PDB entry 6Z1P | electron microscopy, 3.70 A resolution | chains Ab and AU of the 99 polymer chains in the assembly

[Chain Ab]
Molecule: LSU rRNA_2
Organism: Tetrahymena thermophila (strain SB210)
Sequence (2314 nucleotides; row label = number of the first residue in the row; note: 6 numbers in that range are skipped by the numbering (no residue carries them; nothing is unmodelled there); a row labelled like 1317A-1317G holds insertion residues (1317A, then the next letters in order)):
   279 UAGUAAAUUU CAAUAAGUUU UUGAAAUUGA AAAAUAGAGA UCUACCUCUA AAACUUGUAA
   339 AGUUUAAAUU CAAUAGAAAA CAGUACCGCG AGGGAAAGGU GAAAAGAUUU UAUAAUAUCU
   399 UAAAAGAACC UGAAAUUUAG UGCUAAAUAC AGUUAAAGCU UUAUUGUUUU AACGUACCUU
   459 UUGCAUAAUG GGCUAGCGAG UUUAUAUAAU UAGCGAGUAA UUUAAAUUUU AUAAAAUUAC
   519 GAAUCGAUAG AAUAAAUAGU UAAUUAUAUA AGACCCGAAG CUAAGUGAUC UAAUUAUGAU
   579 UAGAUUAAGG GUAUUUAUAC CUGAGGAUCG AACUCUUAAA UGUUGCAAAA UUUUGGGAUA
   639 AAUUGUAAUU AGGGGUGAAA GGCUUAUCAA ACUUAGUUAU AGCUGGUUUU CCACGAAACC
   699 UAUUUAAGUA GGGUGUUAUU UUUUAUAAUA AUUAGGUUUA AAUAACUAUA UCUAUAAUUA
   759 AUUUGUUAAU UAUAAAAUUA GUAUAUAAUA AUUAGUUAUU AUUAGAUAAU AACCAGACUA
   819 UUAGCGCUAA GGUUUAUAGU CAAGAGAGAA ACAGCUCAGA UUAAACAAUA AGGUCUUUAA
   879 AAAUAAAUAA UUAUGGAGAU UAUUUUUGUU AAUACUAAUA AGAUGUAGGC UUGGAAGCAG
   939 CCAUCAUUUU AAAAAAGCGU AAAAGCUUAA UAUUAGAUAA AUUAAUGUUA AAAAUUAAUU
   999 GAUACUUAAA UAAUCAUAGA UGAAGAGAGA AUAAUUUUUA UUUACCGAAU UGAUAAAUCG
  1059 AAAGAUGGUA GUGGAACGUU UUGUAUAAAA AAAUAAAAUU GUGAAAUUUU AUAUUUUAUC
  1119 AAUAUUGAUA AUGCUAGCAU GAGUAGUAGA CAUAAUGUGA GAAUCAUUAU CGCCUGAUAU
  1179 ACAAGGGUUA CUAAAUUUGA UAAUCUUAUU UAGUGUAAGU CGAUUUCUAA GAUAUAAAAG
  1239 UAUAUUGUUA UCAAUGAAUA UAAAAUAUAA AAUAUCUAAU AAACUACUUU UUAUAUUAUA
  1299 UAAAAUUUUU UAUAAUAUA
1317A-1317G UUUAAUA
  1324 GGUGGUUUAG UGACUGGAAA UGUUUAUAUU UUAUUAAAUC GUACUAACUC UAACACAAGU
  1384 GUUUAAGUAG AAUAUAUAAU GGCGAAGGAG UAAAAAGUAU UGAAGGAACU AGGCAAAAUA
  1444 ACCCUGUAAC UUUGGGAGAA AGGGGGCUUU UAAGCAACUG AAAAGAGAGA GUAGCGACUG
  1504 UUUAAUAAAA ACAUAAGAUU UUGCAAAAUU UAAAUAUGAU GUAUAAAAUC UGACACCUGC
  1564 CCGGUGCUGC AAGGUGAAUC UAUUUUAGUU AACGCUGAAA UAUUAAACCC CAGUAAACGG
  1624 CGGCCGUAAC CCUGACGGUC CUAAGGUAGC AAAAUUCCUU GGCGGGUAAG UUCCGUCCUG
  1684 CAUGAAUGGU GUAACGACUG CUCUGCUGUC UCCAAUACUU GCUCUACGAA AUUGAACUUU
  1744 CCGUGAAGAU GCGGCAAUAU UACAACUAGA CGGGAAGACC CUAUGCACCU UUACUGUUAU
  1804 CUGUAAUUAA UUUUUUUUUA UAUUUAACUA GACAAGUAGG AGGUUUAUAC UAAAAAUGGA
  1864 AAACUACUUG AAUAUAUUAA AAAAUUACAU AUAAAUAAAA UAAAUUUUAA UUAUUUUUGU
  1924 UAUUGAAAGA CAGUUUGACU GGGGCGGUCU CCUCCUAAAA AGUAACGGAG GAGUAUAAUA
  1984 AUUUGGGGUA UCUUAUUUUA AUUGAGAUCA AUAUUAGAAU GAAUAUACUA AAUUUGAUUA
  2044 GAGUACAAAC AAGUAUUCUA AGGAUAUAUG UCUGUCAUAU UGACCCGAUA UAAUUUAGUA
  2104 GAAAAUAUAU CGAUCAACGA AUAAAAGGUA CGCUAGGGAU AACAGGCUUA UGGGUUUUGA
  2164 GAGUUCUUAU UAAUAAACCC GUUUGGCACC UCGAUGUCGG CUCAUCACAU CCUGAUGGUG
  2224 GACAAUCUAU CAAGGGUCCG GCUGUUCGCC GGUUAAAGUG GUACGUGAGC UGGGUUUAAA
  2284 ACGUCGUGAG ACAGUUUGGU CCCUAUCUGU UGUAAUUACA AGAAAAUAAA UAAGAAUUAA
  2344 CUUUAGUACG AGAGGACUAG GAAAAUUUAA UCACUGGUUU GAAAAUUACU UUAAUAAAUA
  2404 AAAGUACGGU UUUUAAGCUA AAUUAAACAA GAUAAUUGCU GAAUUCUAUA UAAGCAAGAA
  2464 UCUAACUUAU AUUAUUUUCU AAUAAACUUU UUAAAGACUA UAUUAUUUAA GUAUAUUUAU
  2524 UAAGAGUCAU UAUAACUAAU AAAUAUAAAU AUACUAAAUG UUUAAUAAUC ACUACAGUUU
  2584 AGUUUUUA
Not modelled in the structure: 1317A-1317G, 1817-1885, 2591
Ion coordination: Mg2+ site 1: A284, U300; Mg2+ site 2 near A284 (its only coordinating residue here); Mg2+ site 3 near G317 (its only coordinating residue here); Mg2+ site 4: A318, G2101; Mg2+ site 5: A329 (shared with 1 residue of chain Aa); Mg2+ site 6 near C332 (its only coordinating residue here); Mg2+ site 7 near U352 (its only coordinating residue here); Mg2+ site 8 near G354 (its only coordinating residue here); Mg2+ site 9: G354, A357; Mg2+ site 10: U399, A402; Mg2+ site 11: U409, G410; Mg2+ site 12 near U453 (its only coordinating residue here); 160 more Mg2+ sites not listed

[Chain AU]
Protein: mL106
Organism: Tetrahymena thermophila (strain SB210)
Reference sequence: Q23Q81 (Q23Q81_TETTS); residue numbers follow UniProt; this construct covers 1-499
Amino-acid sequence (499 residues; each row starts with the number of its first residue):
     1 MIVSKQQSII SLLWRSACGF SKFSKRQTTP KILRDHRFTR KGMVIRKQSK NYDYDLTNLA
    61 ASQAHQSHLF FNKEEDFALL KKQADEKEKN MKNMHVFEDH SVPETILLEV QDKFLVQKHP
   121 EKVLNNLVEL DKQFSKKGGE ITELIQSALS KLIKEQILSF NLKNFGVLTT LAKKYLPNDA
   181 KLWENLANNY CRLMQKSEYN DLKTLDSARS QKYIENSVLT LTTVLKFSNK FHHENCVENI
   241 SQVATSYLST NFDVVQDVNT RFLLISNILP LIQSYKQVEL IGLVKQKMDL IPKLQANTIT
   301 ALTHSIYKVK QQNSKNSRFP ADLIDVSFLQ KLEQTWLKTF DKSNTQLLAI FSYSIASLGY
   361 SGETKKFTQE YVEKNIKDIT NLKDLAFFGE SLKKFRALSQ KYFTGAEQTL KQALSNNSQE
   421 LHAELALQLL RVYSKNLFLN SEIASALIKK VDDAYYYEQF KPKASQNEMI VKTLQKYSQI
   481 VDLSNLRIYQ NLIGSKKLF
Not modelled in the structure: 1-20

[Interface between chain Ab and chain AU]
Residue-residue contacts - 119 pairs, chain Ab then chain AU:
  A1759(Ab) - Pro30(AU)  phosphate contact
  A1760(Ab) - Arg26(AU)  sugar contact
  A1760(Ab) - Thr28(AU)  sugar contact
  A1760(Ab) - Thr29(AU)  sugar contact
  A1760(Ab) - Pro30(AU)  phosphate contact
  A1760(Ab) - Lys31(AU)  hydrogen bond to the phosphate
  A1760(Ab) - Arg34(AU)  hydrogen bond to the phosphate
  U1761(Ab) - Arg26(AU)  sugar contact
  U1761(Ab) - Lys31(AU)  salt bridge to the phosphate
  U1761(Ab) - Arg34(AU)  salt bridge to the phosphate
  A1762(Ab) - Lys31(AU)  salt bridge to the phosphate
  G2312(Ab) - Phe23(AU)  phosphate contact
  U2313(Ab) - Ser24(AU)  phosphate contact
  U2314(Ab) - Ser24(AU)  hydrogen bond to the phosphate
  U2314(Ab) - Lys25(AU)  phosphate contact
  G2315(Ab) - Ser21(AU)  hydrogen bond to the base
  G2315(Ab) - Lys25(AU)  phosphate contact
  U2316(Ab) - Ser21(AU)  base contact
  A2317(Ab) - Lys22(AU)  base contact
  A2323(Ab) - Lys47(AU)  hydrogen bond to the sugar
  A2332(Ab) - His36(AU)  base contact
  A2332(Ab) - Thr39(AU)  sugar contact
  A2333(Ab) - Arg34(AU)  sugar contact
  A2333(Ab) - Asp35(AU)  sugar contact
  A2333(Ab) - His36(AU)  base contact
  A2333(Ab) - Phe38(AU)  sugar contact
  A2333(Ab) - Arg40(AU)  salt bridge to the phosphate
  U2334(Ab) - Gln27(AU)  hydrogen bond to the base
  U2334(Ab) - Leu33(AU)  sugar contact
  U2334(Ab) - Arg34(AU)  sugar contact
  U2334(Ab) - Arg40(AU)  salt bridge to the phosphate
  A2335(Ab) - Gln27(AU)  hydrogen bond to the sugar
  A2467(Ab) - Arg40(AU)  salt bridge to the phosphate
  A2474(Ab) - Lys22(AU)  phosphate contact
  U2475(Ab) - Arg34(AU)  hydrogen bond to the base
  U2475(Ab) - Asp35(AU)  base contact
  U2475(Ab) - His36(AU)  hydrogen bond to the base
  U2476(Ab) - His36(AU)  base contact
  U2476(Ab) - Val44(AU)  sugar contact
  A2477(Ab) - Arg46(AU)  sugar contact
  A2477(Ab) - Lys47(AU)  phosphate contact
  U2478(Ab) - Lys47(AU)  phosphate contact
  U2478(Ab) - Gln48(AU)  phosphate contact
  U2478(Ab) - Lys50(AU)  salt bridge to the phosphate
  U2479(Ab) - Lys50(AU)  salt bridge to the phosphate
  U2483(Ab) - Gln63(AU)  phosphate contact
  A2571(Ab) - Leu80(AU)  base contact
  A2571(Ab) - Lys87(AU)  phosphate contact
  U2572(Ab) - Leu80(AU)  base contact
  U2572(Ab) - Lys87(AU)  salt bridge to the phosphate
  C2573(Ab) - Lys81(AU)  base contact
  U2576(Ab) - Asn161(AU)  phosphate contact
  A2577(Ab) - Asn161(AU)  phosphate contact
  A2577(Ab) - Arg209(AU)  salt bridge to the phosphate
  C2578(Ab) - Lys163(AU)  phosphate contact
  A2579(Ab) - Lys163(AU)  salt bridge to the phosphate
  A2579(Ab) - Asn164(AU)  base contact
  A2579(Ab) - Lys212(AU)  salt bridge to the phosphate
  G2580(Ab) - Asn125(AU)  hydrogen bond to the base
  G2580(Ab) - Lys163(AU)  base contact
  G2580(Ab) - Asn164(AU)  hydrogen bond to the base
  G2580(Ab) - Val167(AU)  base contact
  G2580(Ab) - Lys212(AU)  salt bridge to the phosphate
  U2581(Ab) - Lys163(AU)  base contact
  U2581(Ab) - Gly166(AU)  base contact
  U2581(Ab) - Val167(AU)  hydrogen bond to the base
  U2581(Ab) - Thr170(AU)  hydrogen bond to the sugar
  U2581(Ab) - Asn216(AU)  hydrogen bond to the base
  U2582(Ab) - Thr170(AU)  sugar contact
  U2582(Ab) - Glu215(AU)  base contact
  U2582(Ab) - Asn216(AU)  base contact
  U2582(Ab) - Leu219(AU)  base contact
  U2583(Ab) - Lys173(AU)  sugar contact
  U2583(Ab) - Leu219(AU)  sugar contact
  U2583(Ab) - Lys226(AU)  phosphate contact
  U2583(Ab) - Leu263(AU)  base contact
  U2583(Ab) - Gln295(AU)  base contact
  U2583(Ab) - Asn297(AU)  hydrogen bond to the base
  U2583(Ab) - Thr298(AU)  base contact
  A2584(Ab) - Lys226(AU)  salt bridge to the phosphate
  A2584(Ab) - Asn297(AU)  base contact
  A2584(Ab) - Ala301(AU)  sugar contact
  A2584(Ab) - Asn344(AU)  base contact
  A2584(Ab) - Gln346(AU)  base contact
  A2584(Ab) - Leu347(AU)  base contact
  A2584(Ab) - Ile350(AU)  base contact
  G2585(Ab) - Lys226(AU)  phosphate contact
  G2585(Ab) - His304(AU)  hydrogen bond to the phosphate
  G2585(Ab) - Ile350(AU)  sugar contact
  G2585(Ab) - Lys383(AU)  base contact
  G2585(Ab) - Asp384(AU)  hydrogen bond to the base
  G2585(Ab) - Phe387(AU)  sugar contact
  U2586(Ab) - His232(AU)  base contact
  U2586(Ab) - His304(AU)  salt bridge to the phosphate
  U2586(Ab) - Tyr353(AU)  hydrogen bond to the sugar
  U2586(Ab) - Phe387(AU)  sugar contact
  U2586(Ab) - Glu390(AU)  sugar contact
  U2586(Ab) - Glu424(AU)  base contact
  U2586(Ab) - Gln428(AU)  base contact
  U2587(Ab) - Gln311(AU)  hydrogen bond to the phosphate
  U2587(Ab) - Tyr353(AU)  sugar contact
  U2587(Ab) - Arg431(AU)  hydrogen bond to the sugar
  U2587(Ab) - Ser465(AU)  hydrogen bond to the base
  U2587(Ab) - Gln466(AU)  base contact
  U2587(Ab) - Met469(AU)  hydrogen bond to the sugar
  U2588(Ab) - Lys393(AU)  phosphate contact
  U2588(Ab) - Lys394(AU)  salt bridge to the phosphate
  U2588(Ab) - Glu468(AU)  base contact
  U2588(Ab) - Met469(AU)  sugar contact
  U2588(Ab) - Lys472(AU)  sugar contact
  U2589(Ab) - Lys393(AU)  salt bridge to the phosphate
  U2589(Ab) - Lys394(AU)  base contact
  U2589(Ab) - Tyr433(AU)  hydrogen bond to the phosphate
  U2589(Ab) - Lys472(AU)  phosphate contact
  U2590(Ab) - Lys393(AU)  base contact
  U2590(Ab) - Lys394(AU)  base contact
  U2590(Ab) - Arg396(AU)  hydrogen bond to the base
  U2590(Ab) - Tyr433(AU)  hydrogen bond to the phosphate
  U2590(Ab) - Lys435(AU)  salt bridge to the phosphate
Also at the interface, not in a pair above, chain Ab (45 interface residues in all): U1763, U1764, A2318, A2574
Also at the interface, not in a pair above, chain AU (82 interface residues in all): Arg37, Phe77, Ala84, Glu88, Val128, Lys132, Ser210, Tyr213, Thr223, Thr300, Lys308

[Overview]
45 residues of chain Ab and 82 residues of chain AU are in contact; the contacts include 25 hydrogen bonds and
18 salt bridges. Polar contacts include G2315(Ab)-Ser21(AU), U2334(Ab)-Gln27(AU) and U2475(Ab)-Arg34(AU). The
Mg2+ site 1 is built by A284(Ab) and U300(Ab).
Here chain Ab is LSU rRNA_2 and chain AU is mL106, both from Tetrahymena thermophila (strain SB210). Entry
6Z1P (Structure of the mitochondrial ribosome from Tetrahymena thermophila) was determined by electron
microscopy.
